PDB entry 3DW9 | X-ray diffraction, 2.20 A resolution | chains F and A of the 4 polymer chains in the assembly

# Chain F
Molecule: 18-nt DNA strand
Sequence (18 nucleotides; numbered 1 to 18; the number before each row is that of its first residue):
     1 GAGTCCACCGGTGGACTC
Bound ions: Mn2+: DC8 (shared with Asp-188(A), Phe-241(A) of chain A)

# Chain A
Protein: SgraIR restriction enzyme
Organism: Streptomyces griseus
Notes: EC 3.1.21.4; engineered mutation(s): N63D
UniProtKB: Q9F6L0 (Q9F6L0_STRGR); residues 2-339 here = UniProt positions 2-339
Chain sequence (338 residues; row label = number of the first residue in the row):
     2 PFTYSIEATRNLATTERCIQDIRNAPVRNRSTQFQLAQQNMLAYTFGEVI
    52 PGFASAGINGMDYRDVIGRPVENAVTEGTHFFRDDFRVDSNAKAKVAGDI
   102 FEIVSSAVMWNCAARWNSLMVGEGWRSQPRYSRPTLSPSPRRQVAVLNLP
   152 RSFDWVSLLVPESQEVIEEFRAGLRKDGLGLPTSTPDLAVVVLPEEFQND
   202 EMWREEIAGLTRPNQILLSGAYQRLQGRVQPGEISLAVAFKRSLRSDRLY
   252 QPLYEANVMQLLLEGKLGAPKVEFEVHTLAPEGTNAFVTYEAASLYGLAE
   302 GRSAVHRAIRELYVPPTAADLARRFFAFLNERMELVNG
Not modelled in the structure: 303-305
Construct notes: cloning artifact (63)
Bound ions: Mn2+ site 1: Glu-103, Asn-149, Leu-150, Asp-188; Mn2+ site 2: Asp-188, Phe-241 (shared with DC8(F) of chain F)
Reported in the primary citation:
  - Mn2+ coordination: Glu-103

# Interface between chain F and chain A
Residue-residue contacts - 26 pairs, chain F then chain A:
  DG3(F) / Arg-29(A)  phosphate contact
  DC5(F) / Arg-31(A)  base contact
  DC6(F) / Arg-152(A)  hydrogen bond to the base
  DC6(F) / Ser-153(A)  hydrogen bond to the phosphate
  DA7(F) / Arg-152(A)  hydrogen bond to the sugar
  DA7(F) / Ser-153(A)  hydrogen bond to the phosphate
  DC8(F) / Ala-95(A)  sugar contact
  DC8(F) / Lys-96(A)  base contact
  DC8(F) / Gly-99(A)  phosphate contact
  DC8(F) / Asp-100(A)  sugar contact
  DC8(F) / Glu-103(A)  phosphate contact
  DC8(F) / Arg-152(A)  hydrogen bond to the sugar
  DC8(F) / Asp-188(A)  phosphate contact
  DC9(F) / Ala-95(A)  sugar contact
  DC9(F) / Gly-99(A)  phosphate contact
  DC9(F) / Lys-242(A)  phosphate contact
  DC9(F) / Arg-243(A)  hydrogen bond to the phosphate
  DC9(F) / Ser-244(A)  sugar contact
  DC9(F) / Arg-249(A)  sugar contact
  DG10(F) / Ala-95(A)  sugar contact
  DG10(F) / Arg-243(A)  salt bridge to the phosphate
  DG10(F) / Ser-244(A)  hydrogen bond to the phosphate
  DG10(F) / Arg-246(A)  hydrogen bond to the base
  DG10(F) / Arg-249(A)  hydrogen bond to the base
  DG11(F) / Ser-91(A)  sugar contact
  DG11(F) / Arg-246(A)  hydrogen bond to the base
Other interface residues (no listed pair), chain F (9 interface residues in all): DT12
Other interface residues (no listed pair), chain A (21 interface residues in all): Asn-92, Ala-98, Phe-154, Thr-186, Phe-241

# Overview
Chain F and chain A form an interface of 9 and 21 residues respectively, with 10 hydrogen bonds and 1 salt
bridge. Among the polar pairs are DC6(F)/Arg-152(A), DG10(F)/Arg-246(A) and DG10(F)/Arg-249(A). Asp-188(A),
Phe-241(A) and DC8(F) form the Mn2+ site 2. Glu-103(A), Asn-149(A), Leu-150(A) and Asp-188(A) coordinate Mn2+
site 1. The paper reports Mn2+ coordination by Glu-103(A).
Here chain F is an 18-nt DNA strand and chain A is SgraIR restriction enzyme (Streptomyces griseus). Entry
3DW9 (SgrAI with cognate DNA and manganese bound) was determined by X-ray diffraction, deposited together with
3DPG and 3DVO.
